7OHC - chains G and J of the 10 polymer chains in the assembly; structure by electron microscopy, 2.50 A resolution.

[Chain G]
Protein: Histone H2A
Organism: Xenopus laevis
Reference sequence: Q6AZJ8 (Q6AZJ8_XENLA); residues 1-129 here correspond to UniProt positions 2-130 (UniProt number = residue number + 1)
Sequence (129 residues; each row starts with the number of its first residue):
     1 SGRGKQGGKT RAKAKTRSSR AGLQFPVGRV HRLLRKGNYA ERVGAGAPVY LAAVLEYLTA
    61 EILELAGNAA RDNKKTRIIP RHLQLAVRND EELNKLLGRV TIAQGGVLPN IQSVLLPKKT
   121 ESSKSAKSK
Not modelled in the structure: 1-12, 119-129

[Chain J]
Molecule: 145-nt DNA strand
Organism: synthetic construct
Sequence (145 nucleotides; row label = number of the first residue in the row; numbers below 1 keep their minus sign (DA-72 is residue -72)):
   -72 ATCGATGTAT ATATCTGACA CGTGCCTGGA GACTAGGGAG TAATCCCCTT GGCGGTTAAA
   -12 ACGCGGGGGA CAGCGCGTAC GTGCGTTTAA GCGGTGCTAG AGCTGTCTAC GACCAATTGA
    48 GCGGCCTCGG CACCGGGATT CTGAT

[How chain G and chain J interact]
Residue-residue contacts (14):
  Ala14(G) with DA-43(J), phosphate contact
  Lys15(G) with DA-43(J), phosphate contact; DG-42(J), hydrogen bond to the phosphate
  Thr16(G) with DA-43(J), hydrogen bond to the phosphate
  Arg17(G) with DA-43(J), salt bridge to the phosphate
  Arg20(G) with DG-42(J), salt bridge to the phosphate
  Gly28(G) with DA-43(J), phosphate contact
  Arg29(G) with DG-44(J), phosphate contact
  Arg32(G) with DG-45(J), sugar contact; DG-44(J), salt bridge to the phosphate
  Glu41(G) with DG-35(J), sugar contact
  Arg42(G) with DG-35(J), sugar contact
  Arg77(G) with DC-54(J), sugar contact; DA-53(J), salt bridge to the phosphate
Other interface residues (no listed pair), chain G (12 interface residues in all): Lys13

[In short]
12 residues of chain G face 7 of chain J across their interface, with 2 hydrogen bonds and 4 salt bridges.
Polar contacts include Lys15(G)-DG-42(J), Thr16(G)-DA-43(J) and Arg17(G)-DA-43(J).
Chain G is Histone H2A (Xenopus laevis) and chain J is a 145-nt DNA strand (synthetic construct); the
structure, Cryo-EM structure of nucleosome core particle composed of the Widom 601 DNA sequence, was
determined by electron microscopy, deposited together with 7OH9, 7OHA and 7OHB.
